Entry 5H9F (X-ray diffraction, 2.45 A resolution); this record covers chains J and L of the 14 polymer chains in the assembly.

== Chain J ==
Name: CRISPR system Cascade subunit CasD
Organism: Escherichia coli (strain K12)
UniProt: Q46898 (CAS5_ECOLI); numbering as in UniProt (aligned over 1-224)
Chain sequence (224 residues; numbered 1 to 224; the number before each row is that of its first residue):
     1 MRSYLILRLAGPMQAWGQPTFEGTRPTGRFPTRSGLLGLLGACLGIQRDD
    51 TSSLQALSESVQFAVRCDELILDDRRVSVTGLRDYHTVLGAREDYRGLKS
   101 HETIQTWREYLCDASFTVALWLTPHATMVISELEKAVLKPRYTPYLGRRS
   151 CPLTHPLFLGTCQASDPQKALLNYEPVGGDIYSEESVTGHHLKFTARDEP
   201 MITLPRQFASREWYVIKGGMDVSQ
Disordered / not traced: 220-224

== Chain L ==
Molecule: crRNA
Organism: Escherichia coli
Sequence (61 nucleotides; row label = number of the first residue in the row):
     1 AUAAACCGACGGUAUUGUUCAGAUCCUGGCUUGCCAACAGGAGUUCCCCG
    51 CGCCAGCGGGX
Modified / non-standard residues: 23G (guanosine-5'-phosphate-2',3'-cyclic phosphate) at position 61

== Interface between chain J and chain L ==
Pairs across the interface - 51 pairs, chain J then chain L:
  Trp-16(J) with U2(L), base contact
  Gly-17(J) with A3(L), base contact
  Gln-18(J) with A3(L), base contact
  Pro-19(J) with A3(L), base contact
  Thr-20(J) with A3(L), hydrogen bond to the base
  Arg-25(J) with A3(L), hydrogen bond to the phosphate; A4(L), salt bridge to the phosphate
  Pro-26(J) with A3(L), sugar contact
  Ser-34(J) with U2(L), sugar contact; A3(L), hydrogen bond to the phosphate
  Gly-35(J) with U2(L), base contact
  Gly-38(J) with A1(L), sugar contact; U2(L), sugar contact
  Leu-39(J) with U2(L), base contact
  Gly-41(J) with A1(L), sugar contact
  Ala-42(J) with A1(L), sugar contact; U2(L), base contact
  Ile-46(J) with A1(L), phosphate contact
  Arg-48(J) with A1(L), sugar contact; U2(L), salt bridge to the phosphate; A4(L), hydrogen bond to the base; A5(L), sugar contact
  Tyr-85(J) with A9(L), hydrogen bond to the base
  His-86(J) with C7(L), hydrogen bond to the sugar; A9(L), phosphate contact
  Thr-87(J) with C7(L), hydrogen bond to the sugar; G8(L), hydrogen bond to the base; A9(L), hydrogen bond to the phosphate
  Val-88(J) with C7(L), base contact; G8(L), phosphate contact
  Leu-89(J) with G8(L), hydrogen bond to the phosphate
  Arg-92(J) with C6(L), hydrogen bond to the base
  Thr-103(J) with G8(L), base contact
  Arg-108(J) with C7(L), hydrogen bond to the base
  Tyr-142(J) with A1(L), stacking on the base
  Thr-143(J) with U2(L), base contact
  Pro-144(J) with U2(L), base contact
  Tyr-145(J) with A1(L), hydrogen bond to the sugar; U2(L), stacking on the base; A4(L), hydrogen bond to the sugar
  Gly-147(J) with U2(L), hydrogen bond to the sugar; A4(L), sugar contact
  Arg-148(J) with A4(L), salt bridge to the phosphate; A5(L), phosphate contact
  Arg-149(J) with A1(L), hydrogen bond to the base; A5(L), hydrogen bond to the phosphate; C6(L), salt bridge to the phosphate
  Arg-197(J) with A3(L), hydrogen bond to the base
  Arg-206(J) with A3(L), salt bridge to the phosphate; A4(L), base contact
  Phe-208(J) with A3(L), stacking on the base
Also at the interface, not in a pair above, chain J (38 interface residues in all): Thr-32, Gln-47, Gln-105, Leu-146, Ser-150

== Summary ==
The interface between chain J and chain L involves 38 residues on one side and 9 on the other; the contacts
include 18 hydrogen bonds, 5 salt bridges and 3 aromatic stacking contacts. Among the polar pairs are
Thr-20(J)/A3(L), Arg-48(J)/A4(L) and Tyr-85(J)/A9(L).
Chain J is CRISPR system Cascade subunit CasD (Escherichia coli (strain K12)) and chain L is crRNA
(Escherichia coli); the structure, Crystal structure of E. coli Cascade bound to a PAM-containing dsDNA target
at 2.45 angstrom resolution, was determined by X-ray diffraction (same publication as 5H9E).
